3EOJ - chain A; structure by X-ray diffraction, 1.30 A resolution.

Chain A:
Protein: Bacteriochlorophyll a protein
Organism: Prosthecochloris aestuarii 2K
UniProtKB: P11741 (BCPA_PROAE); residue numbers follow UniProt; this construct covers 1-366
Sequence (366 residues; numbered 1 to 366; the number before each row is that of its first residue):
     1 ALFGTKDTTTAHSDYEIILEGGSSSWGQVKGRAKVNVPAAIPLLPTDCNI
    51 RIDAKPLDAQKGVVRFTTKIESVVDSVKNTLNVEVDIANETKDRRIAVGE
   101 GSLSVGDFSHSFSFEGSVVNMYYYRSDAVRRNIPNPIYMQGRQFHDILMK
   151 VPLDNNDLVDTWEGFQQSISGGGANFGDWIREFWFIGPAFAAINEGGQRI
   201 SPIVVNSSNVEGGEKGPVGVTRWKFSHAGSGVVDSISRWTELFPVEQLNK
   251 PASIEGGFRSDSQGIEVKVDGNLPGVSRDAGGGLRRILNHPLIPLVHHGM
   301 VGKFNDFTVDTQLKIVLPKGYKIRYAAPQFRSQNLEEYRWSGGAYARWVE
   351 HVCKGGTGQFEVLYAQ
Not modelled in the structure: 1-6, 214
Bound ions: Na+ near Ser109 (its only coordinating residue here); bacteriochlorophyll a Mg (7 sites), coordinated by His110, Tyr123, His145, Ser168, Leu242, His290, His297, His298
Ligand contacts:
  - bacteriochlorophyll a (BCL), molecule 1: Ala11, Ser13, Tyr15, Ala33, Val35, Val37, Pro38, Ala39, Ala40, Ile41, Trp184, Phe185, Ile186, Ala189, Phe258, Ser260, Ile265, Val267, His298, Val301, Gly302, Phe304, Asn305, Phe307, His351, Cys353
  - bacteriochlorophyll a (BCL), molecule 2: Tyr15, Ile17, Val29, Lys30, Gly31, Cys48, Ile50, Gly256, Gly257, Phe258, Val267, Val269, Ile287, Leu288, Asn289, His290, Pro291, Pro294, Leu295, His298, Leu313, Ile315, Tyr345, Trp348, Val349, Val352, Cys353, Phe360, Val362
  - bacteriochlorophyll a (BCL), molecule 3: Val29, Ile50, Ile52, Ala54, Val64, Phe66, Ile70, Ile87, Arg95, Asp234, Ser235, Arg238, Glu241, Leu242, Phe243, Pro244, Leu248, Ala252, Ile254, Glu255, Gly256, Val269, Leu273, Pro274, Gly275, Val276, Leu288, Pro291
  - bacteriochlorophyll a (BCL), molecule 4: Ala40, Ile41, Pro42, Ile70, Leu81, Tyr138, Phe185, Ile186, Pro188, Ala189, Ala192, Ile193, Gln198, Ile200, Ile293, Pro294, His297, His298, Met300, Val301, Thr357
  - bacteriochlorophyll a (BCL), molecule 5: Ile41, Pro42, Leu43, Thr46, Cys48, Ile70, Ser72, Val74, Asn79, Thr80, Leu81, Val83, Ser104, Val105, Phe112, Phe114, Tyr124, Arg125, Val129, Ile133, Pro136, Ile137, Tyr138, Met139, Gln140, Met149, Phe183, Trp184, Ile186, Phe258
  - bacteriochlorophyll a (BCL), molecule 6: Ile52, Asp53, Ala54, Phe66, Thr68, Leu81, Val83, Val85, Ile87, Arg95, Ile96, Ala97, Phe114, Gly116, Ser117, Val118, Gln143, His145, Ile147, Trp184, Gln198, Ile200, Trp223, Phe225, His227, Ser235, Trp239, Leu242, Ala252, Ser253, Ile254, Leu273
  - bacteriochlorophyll a (BCL), molecule 7: Leu103, Val105, Phe108, His110, Phe112, Tyr124, Ser126, Ala128, Val129, Met149, Val151, Leu153, Asp157, Leu158, Thr161, Trp162, Phe165, Phe176, Ile180, Phe183, Trp184, Ile203, Val205, Gly219, Thr221, Trp223
  - bacteriochlorophyll a (BCL), molecule 8: Met121, Tyr122, Tyr123, Tyr124, Arg125, Ser126, Arg142, Phe144, Asp160, Thr161, Gly164, Phe165, Gln167, Ser168, Gly171, Asn175, Phe176, Trp179, Ile180, Phe183
Swiss-Prot annotation at these positions:
  - binding site (bacteriochlorophyll a): His110, His145, His290, His297, His298
Reported in the primary citation:
  - bacteriochlorophyll a coordination: Ser168
  - conformationally variable residues (helix shift, side-chain flip): Phe165, Ser168

Summary:
Bound to chain A: 8 copies of bacteriochlorophyll a. The bacteriochlorophyll a Mg site is built by Tyr123 and
Ser168. UniProt lists 5 bacteriochlorophyll a-binding residues. From the paper: bacteriochlorophyll a
coordination by Ser168; conformational variability at Phe165 and Ser168.
Chain A is Bacteriochlorophyll a protein (Prosthecochloris aestuarii 2K); the structure, Fmo protein from
Prosthecochloris Aestuarii 2K AT 1.3A Resolution, was determined by X-ray diffraction (same publication as
3ENI).
